9GM7 - chains D and E of the 8 polymer chains in the assembly; structure by electron microscopy, 4.30 A resolution (low resolution: residue-level contacts below are approximate; hydrogen-bond / salt-bridge calls are withheld).

[Chain D]
Name: Chromosome partition protein MukF
From: Photorhabdus thracensis
Reference sequence: A0A0F7LMQ4 (A0A0F7LMQ4_9GAMM); residue numbers follow UniProt; this construct covers 1-440
Sequence (440 residues; each row starts with the number of its first residue):
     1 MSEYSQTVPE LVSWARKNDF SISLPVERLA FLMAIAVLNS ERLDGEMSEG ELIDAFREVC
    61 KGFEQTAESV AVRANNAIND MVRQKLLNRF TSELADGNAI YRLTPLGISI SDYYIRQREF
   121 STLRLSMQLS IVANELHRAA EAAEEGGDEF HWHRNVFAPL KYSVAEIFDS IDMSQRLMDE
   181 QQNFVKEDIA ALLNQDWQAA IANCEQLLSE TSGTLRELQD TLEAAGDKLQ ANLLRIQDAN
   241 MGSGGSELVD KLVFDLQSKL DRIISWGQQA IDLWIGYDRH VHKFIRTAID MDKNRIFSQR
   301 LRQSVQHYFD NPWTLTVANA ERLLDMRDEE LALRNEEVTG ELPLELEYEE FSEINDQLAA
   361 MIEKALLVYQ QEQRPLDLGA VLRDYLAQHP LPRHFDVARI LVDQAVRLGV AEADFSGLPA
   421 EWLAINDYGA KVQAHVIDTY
Unresolved in the structure: 291-440

[Chain E]
Name: Chromosome partition protein MukE
From: Photorhabdus thracensis
Reference sequence: A0A0F7LPV6 (A0A0F7LPV6_9GAMM); numbering as in UniProt (aligned over 1-240)
Sequence (240 residues; row label = number of the first residue in the row):
     1 MSSTHIEQFM PVKLAQALAN SLFPELDSQL RAGRHIGIDD LDNHAFLMDF QEQLEEFYAR
    61 YNVELIRAPE GFFYLRPRST TLIPRSVLSE LDMMVGKILC YLYLSPERLA NQGIFTSQEL
   121 YEELISLADE GKLMKFVNQR SSGSDLDKQK LQEKVRTTLN RLRRLGMVYF LPNNNNKFTI
   181 TEAVFRFGAD VRSGDDPREI QLRMIRDGEA MPVEGSLSLD DSENDETPDN SAEGAGDEQP
Unresolved in the structure: 1, 214-240

[Chain D / chain E interface]
Contacting residue pairs - 17 pairs, chain D then chain E:
  Glu-49(D) / Ser-144(E)
  Glu-49(D) / Asp-145(E)
  Ala-71(D) / Leu-146(E)
  Asn-75(D) / Ser-144(E)
  Asn-75(D) / Leu-146(E)
  Asn-75(D) / Asp-147(E)
  Asn-76(D) / Arg-140(E)
  Asn-79(D) / Arg-140(E)
  Asn-79(D) / Ser-142(E)
  Asn-79(D) / Ser-144(E)
  Arg-89(D) / Ser-142(E)
  Arg-89(D) / Gly-143(E)
  Arg-89(D) / Ser-144(E)
  Asp-96(D) / Lys-148(E)
  Gly-97(D) / Asp-145(E)
  Asn-98(D) / Asp-145(E)
  Ala-99(D) / Asp-145(E)

[In short]
Chain D and chain E form an interface of 10 and 8 residues respectively.
Chain D is Chromosome partition protein MukF and chain E is Chromosome partition protein MukE, both from
Photorhabdus thracensis; the structure, MukBEF in a nucleotide-bound state with open neck gate (monomer), was
determined by electron microscopy together with 9GM6, 9GM8, 9GM9, 9GMA, 9GMB and 9GMD from the same study.
